7PER - chains K and C of the 24 polymer chains in the assembly; structure by electron microscopy, 35.00 A resolution (very low resolution: no residue pairs are listed; an interface is given only as per-side residue counts).

Chain K:
Protein: Nuclear pore complex protein Nup155
Source organism: Homo sapiens
Reference sequence: O75694 (NU155_HUMAN); residue numbers follow UniProt; this construct covers 1-1391
Sequence (1391 residues; each row starts with the number of its first residue):
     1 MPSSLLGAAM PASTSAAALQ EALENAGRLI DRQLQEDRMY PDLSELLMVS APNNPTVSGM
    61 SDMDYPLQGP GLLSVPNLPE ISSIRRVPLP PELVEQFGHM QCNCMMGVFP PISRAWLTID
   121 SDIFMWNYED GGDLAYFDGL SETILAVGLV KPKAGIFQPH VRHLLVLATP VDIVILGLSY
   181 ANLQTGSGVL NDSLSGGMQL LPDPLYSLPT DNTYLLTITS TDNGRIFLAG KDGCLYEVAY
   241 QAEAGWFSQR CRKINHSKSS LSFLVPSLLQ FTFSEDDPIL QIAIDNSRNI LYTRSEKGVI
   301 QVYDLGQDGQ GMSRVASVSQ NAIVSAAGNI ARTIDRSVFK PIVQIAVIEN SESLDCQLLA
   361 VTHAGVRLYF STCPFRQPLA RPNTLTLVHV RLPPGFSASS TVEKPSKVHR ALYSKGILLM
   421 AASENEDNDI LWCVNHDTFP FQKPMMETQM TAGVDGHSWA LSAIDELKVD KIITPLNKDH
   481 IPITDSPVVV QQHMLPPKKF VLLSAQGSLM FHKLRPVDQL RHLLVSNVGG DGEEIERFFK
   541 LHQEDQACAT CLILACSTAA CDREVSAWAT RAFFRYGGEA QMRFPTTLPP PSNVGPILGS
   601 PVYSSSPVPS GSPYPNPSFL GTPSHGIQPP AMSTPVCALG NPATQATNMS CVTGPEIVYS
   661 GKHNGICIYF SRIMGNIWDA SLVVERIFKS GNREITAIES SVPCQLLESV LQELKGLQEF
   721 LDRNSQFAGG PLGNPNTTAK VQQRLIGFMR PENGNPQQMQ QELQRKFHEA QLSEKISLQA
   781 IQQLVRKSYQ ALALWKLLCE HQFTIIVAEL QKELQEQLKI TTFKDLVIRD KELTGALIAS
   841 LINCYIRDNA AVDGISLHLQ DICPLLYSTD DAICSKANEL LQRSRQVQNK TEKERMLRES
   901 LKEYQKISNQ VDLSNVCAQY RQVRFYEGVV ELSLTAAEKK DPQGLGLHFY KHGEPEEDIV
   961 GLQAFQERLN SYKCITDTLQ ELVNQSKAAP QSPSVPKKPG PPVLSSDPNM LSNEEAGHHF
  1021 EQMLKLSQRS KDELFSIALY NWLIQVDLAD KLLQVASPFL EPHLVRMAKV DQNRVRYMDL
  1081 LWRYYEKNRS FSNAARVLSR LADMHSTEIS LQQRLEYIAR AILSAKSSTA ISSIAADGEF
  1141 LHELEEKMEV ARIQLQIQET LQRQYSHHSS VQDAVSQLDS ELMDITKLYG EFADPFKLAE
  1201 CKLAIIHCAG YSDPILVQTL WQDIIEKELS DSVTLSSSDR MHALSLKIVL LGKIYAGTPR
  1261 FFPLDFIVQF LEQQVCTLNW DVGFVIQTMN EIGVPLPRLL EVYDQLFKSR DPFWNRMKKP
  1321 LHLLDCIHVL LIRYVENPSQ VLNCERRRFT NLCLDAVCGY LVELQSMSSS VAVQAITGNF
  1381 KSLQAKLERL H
Not modelled in the structure: 1-19, 51-57, 61, 69-71, 183-193, 206, 242-252, 262-275, 314-315, 341, 377-379, 426, 466-473, 526-533, 559-560, 585, 590-657, 685-698, 731-768, 864-870, 888-897, 959, 984-1014, 1030-1033, 1070-1075, 1106, 1126-1138, 1313-1318, 1376-1391

Chain C:
Protein: Nuclear pore complex protein Nup93
Source organism: Homo sapiens
Reference sequence: Q8N1F7 (NUP93_HUMAN); residues 1-819 here = UniProt positions 1-819
Sequence (819 residues; row label = number of the first residue in the row):
     1 MDTEGFGELL QQAEQLAAET EGISELPHVE RNLQEIQQAG ERLRSRTLTR TSQETADVKA
    61 SVLLGSRGLD ISHISQRLES LSAATTFEPL EPVKDTDIQG FLKNEKDNAL LSAIEESRKR
   121 TFGMAEEYHR ESMLVEWEQV KQRILHTLLA SGEDALDFTQ ESEPSYISDV GPPGRSSLDN
   181 IEMAYARQIY IYNEKIVNGH LQPNLVDLCA SVAELDDKSI SDMWTMVKQM TDVLLTPATD
   241 ALKNRSSVEV RMEFVRQALA YLEQSYKNYT LVTVFGNLHQ AQLGGVPGTY QLVRSFLNIK
   301 LPAPLPGLQD GEVEGHPVWA LIYYCMRCGD LLAASQVVNR AQHQLGEFKT WFQEYMNSKD
   361 RRLSPATENK LRLHYRRALR NNTDPYKRAV YCIIGRCDVT DNQSEVADKT EDYLWLKLNQ
   421 VCFDDDGTSS PQDRLTLSQF QKQLLEDYGE SHFTVNQQPF LYFQVLFLTA QFEAAVAFLF
   481 RMERLRCHAV HVALVLFELK LLLKSSGQSA QLLSHEPGDP PCLRRLNFVR LLMLYTRKFE
   541 STDPREALQY FYFLRDEKDS QGENMFLRCV SELVIESREF DMILGKLEND GSRKPGVIDK
   601 FTSDTKPIIN KVASVAENKG LFEEAAKLYD LAKNADKVLE LMNKLLSPVV PQISAPQSNK
   661 ERLKNMALSI AERYRAQGIS ANKFVDSTFY LLLDLITFFD EYHSGHIDRA FDIIERLKLV
   721 PLNQESVEER VAAFRNFSDE IRHNLSEVLL ATMNILFTQF KRLKGTSPSS SSRPQRVIED
   781 RDSQLRSQAR TLITFAGMIP YRTSGDTNAR LVQMEVLMN
Not modelled in the structure: 1-172, 235-249, 280-281, 456-458, 505-521, 766-777, 816-819
Curated features (UniProtKB/Swiss-Prot):
  - modified residue: T49 (Phosphothreonine), S52 (Phosphoserine), S66 (Phosphoserine), S72 (Phosphoserine), S75 (Phosphoserine), S80 (Phosphoserine), S430 (Phosphoserine), S767 (Phosphoserine)
  - natural variant: R388 (R388W: In NPHS12), G591 (G591V: In NPHS12), Y629 (Y629C: In NPHS12)

Interface between chain K and chain C:
At this resolution (35 A) residue pairs are not listed: 21 residues of chain K and 27 of chain C lie at the interface.

Overview:
21 residues of chain K face 27 of chain C across their interface.
Chain K is Nuclear pore complex protein Nup155 and chain C is Nuclear pore complex protein Nup93, both from
Homo sapiens; the structure, Model of the inner ring of the human nuclear pore complex, was determined by
electron microscopy, deposited together with 7PEQ.
